8IXG - chains H and a of the 12 polymer chains in the assembly; structure by electron microscopy, 4.40 A resolution (low resolution: residue-level contacts below are approximate; hydrogen-bond / salt-bridge calls are withheld).

== Chain H ==
Molecule: Tubulin alpha-4A chain
From: Mus musculus
Notes: EC 3.6.5.-
Reference sequence: P68368 (TBA4A_MOUSE); the construct has insertions or renumbered stretches relative to UniProt, so the offset changes along the chain: 1-42 = UniProt 1-42; 49-454 = UniProt 43-448
Amino-acid sequence (454 residues; row label = number of the first residue in the row):
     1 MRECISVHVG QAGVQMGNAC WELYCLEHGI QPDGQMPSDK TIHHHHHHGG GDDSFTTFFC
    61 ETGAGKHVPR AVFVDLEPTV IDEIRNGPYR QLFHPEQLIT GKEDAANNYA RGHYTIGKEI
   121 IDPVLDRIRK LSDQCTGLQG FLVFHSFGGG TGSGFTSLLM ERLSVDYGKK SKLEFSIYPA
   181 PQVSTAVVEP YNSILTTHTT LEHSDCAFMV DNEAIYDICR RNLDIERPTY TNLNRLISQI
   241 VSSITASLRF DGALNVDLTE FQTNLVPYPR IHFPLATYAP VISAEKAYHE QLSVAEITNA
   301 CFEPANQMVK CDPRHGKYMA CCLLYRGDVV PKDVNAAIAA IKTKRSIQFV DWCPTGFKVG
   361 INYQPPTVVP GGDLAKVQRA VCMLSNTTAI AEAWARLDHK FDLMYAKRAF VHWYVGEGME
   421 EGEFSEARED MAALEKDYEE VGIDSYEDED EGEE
Not modelled in the structure: 1, 37-51, 444-454
Differences from the reference sequence: insertion (43-48)
Curated features (UniProtKB/Swiss-Prot):
  - motif: Met-1 to Cys-4 (MREC motif)
  - active site: Glu-260
  - binding site (GTP): Gln-11, Glu-77, Ser-146, Gly-150, Thr-151, Thr-185, Asn-212, Asn-234
  - binding site (Mg(2+)): Glu-77
  - modified residue: Lys-40 (N6-acetyllysine), Ser-54 (Phosphoserine), Tyr-89 (3'-nitrotyrosine), Tyr-438 (Phosphotyrosine), Ser-445 (Phosphoserine)
Residues lining bound ligands: GTP (guanosine-5'-triphosphate): Gly-10, Gln-11, Ala-12, Gln-15, Glu-77, Asp-104, Ala-105, Ala-106, Asn-107, Ser-146, Gly-148, Gly-149, Gly-150, Thr-151, Gly-152, Ile-177, Thr-185, Tyr-230, Leu-233, Asn-234

== Chain a ==
Molecule: Tubulin beta-2A chain
From: Mus musculus
Reference sequence: Q7TMM9 (TBB2A_MOUSE); residue numbers follow UniProt; this construct covers 1-445
Amino-acid sequence (457 residues; each row starts with the number of its first residue):
     1 MREIVHIQAG QCGNQIGAKF WEVISDEHGI DPTGSYHGDS DLQLERINVY YNEAAGNKYV
    61 PRAILVDLEP GTMDSVRSGP FGQIFRPDNF VFGQSGAGNN WAKGHYTEGA ELVDSVLDVV
   121 RKESESCDCL QGFQLTHSLG GGTGSGMGTL LISKIREEYP DRIMNTFSVM PSPKVSDTVV
   181 EPYNATLSVH QLVENTDETY SIDNEALYDI CFRTLKLTTP TYGDLNHLVS ATMSGVTTCL
   241 RFPGQLNADL RKLAVNMVPF PRLHFFMPGF APLTSRGSQQ YRALTVPELT QQMFDSKNMM
   301 AACDPRHGRY LTVAAIFRGR MSMKEVDEQM LNVQNKNSSY FVEWIPNNVK TAVCDIPPRG
   361 LKMSATFIGN STAIQELFKR ISEQFTAMFR RKAFLHWYTG EGMDEMEFTE AESNMNDLVS
   421 EYQQYQDATA DEQGEFEEEE GEDEAGGSGG DYKDDDK
Not modelled in the structure: 427-457
Differences from the reference sequence: expression tag (446-457)
Curated features (UniProtKB/Swiss-Prot):
  - motif: Met-1 to Ile-4 (MREI motif)
  - binding site (GTP): Gln-11, Glu-69, Ser-138, Gly-142, Thr-143, Gly-144, Asn-204, Asn-226
  - binding site (Mg(2+)): Glu-69
  - modified residue: Ser-40 (Phosphoserine), Lys-58 (N6-acetyllysine), Ser-172 (Phosphoserine), Thr-285 (Phosphothreonine), Thr-290 (Phosphothreonine), Arg-318 (Omega-N-methylarginine), Glu-438 (5-glutamyl polyglutamate)
  - cross-link (Glycyl lysine isopeptide (Lys-Gly)): Lys-58 (interchain with G-Cter in ubiquitin), Lys-324 (interchain with G-Cter in ubiquitin)
Residues lining bound ligands:
  - phosphomethylphosphonic acid guanylate ester (G2P): Gly-10, Gln-11, Cys-12, Gly-13, Gln-15, Ile-16, Asp-67, Glu-69, Gly-98, Asn-99, Ser-138, Gly-140, Gly-142, Thr-143, Gly-144, Asp-177, Asn-204, Leu-207, Tyr-222, Leu-225, Asn-226
  - GTP (guanosine-5'-triphosphate): Leu-246, Asn-247, Lys-252

== Chain H / chain a interface ==
Residue-residue contacts (14):
  Thr-62(H) with Gln-280(a); Tyr-281(a); Arg-282(a); Ala-283(a)
  Lys-66(H) with Gln-280(a); Tyr-281(a)
  Gln-91(H) with Tyr-281(a)
  Phe-93(H) with Tyr-281(a)
  His-94(H) with Ser-278(a); Tyr-281(a); Arg-282(a)
  Pro-95(H) with Gly-277(a); Tyr-281(a)
  Lys-130(H) with Gln-291(a)
Other interface residues (no listed pair), chain H (9 interface residues in all): Leu-92, Glu-96
Other interface residues (no listed pair), chain a (8 interface residues in all): Arg-213

== In short ==
Chain H and chain a form an interface of 9 and 8 residues respectively. Chain H binds GTP. Ligands of chain a:
GTP and phosphomethylphosphonic acid guanylate ester.
Here chain H is Tubulin alpha-4A chain and chain a is Tubulin beta-2A chain, both from Mus musculus. Entry
8IXG (GMPCPP-Alpha4A/Beta2A-microtubule decorated with kinesin seam region) was determined by electron
microscopy, deposited together with 8IXA, 8IXB, 8IXD, 8IXE and 8IXF.
